PDB entry 7BOK | electron microscopy, 3.70 A resolution | chains B and E of the 6 polymer chains in the assembly

== Chain B (and E) ==
Molecule: Dyp-type peroxidase
Source organism: Mycolicibacterium smegmatis MC2 155
Notes: EC 1.11.1.7; chain E of this document is another copy of the same molecule, construct and numbering; everything in this record applies to it too
UniProt: I7GEX3 (I7GEX3_MYCS2); residue numbers follow UniProt; this construct covers 1-343
Amino-acid sequence (343 residues; numbered 1 to 343; the number before each row is that of its first residue):
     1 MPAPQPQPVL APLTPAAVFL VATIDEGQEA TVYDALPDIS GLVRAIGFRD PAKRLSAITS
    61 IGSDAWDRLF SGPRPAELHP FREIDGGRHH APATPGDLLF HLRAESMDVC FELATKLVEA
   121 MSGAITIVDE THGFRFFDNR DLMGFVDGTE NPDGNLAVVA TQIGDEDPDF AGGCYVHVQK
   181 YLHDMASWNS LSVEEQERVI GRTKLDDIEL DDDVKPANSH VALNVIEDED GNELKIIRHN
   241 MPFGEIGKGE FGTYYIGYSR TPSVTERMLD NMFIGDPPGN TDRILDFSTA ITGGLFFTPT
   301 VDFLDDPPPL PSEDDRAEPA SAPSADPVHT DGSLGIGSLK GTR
Unresolved in the structure: 1-2, 312-343
Metal / ion sites: heme Fe near His220 (its only coordinating residue here)
Ligand contacts: heme (HEM): Asp141, Met143, Phe145, Val146, Asp147, Gly148, Thr149, Glu150, Gln179, Tyr181, Ile200, Arg202, Asp207, His220, Val221, Asn224, Val225, Ile236, Arg238, Asn240, Thr253, Tyr255, Thr265, Met268, Leu269, Met272, Ile284, Ser288
From the paper describing this entry:
  - binding site for heme: Asp147, Arg238, Asn240

== Chain B / chain E interface ==
Contacting residue pairs - 10 pairs, chain B then chain E:
  Arg140(B) with Leu205(E)
  Gly144(B) with Leu205(E)
  Ser192(B) with Glu194(E)
  Val193(B) with Glu194(E), hydrogen bond (backbone-side chain)
  Glu194(B) with Ser192(E); Val193(E), hydrogen bond (side chain-backbone); Glu194(E)
  Lys204(B) with Leu205(E)
  Leu205(B) with Arg140(E); Gly144(E)
Other interface residues (no listed pair), chain E (7 interface residues in all): Lys204

== Overview ==
Chain B and chain E each contribute 7 residues to their interface; the contacts include 2 hydrogen bonds. The
hydrogen-bonded pair is Val193(B)-Glu194(E). Ligands of chain B: heme. From the paper: a binding site for heme
at Asp147(B), Arg238(B) and Asn240(B).
Both chains are Dyp-type peroxidase (Mycolicibacterium smegmatis MC2 155). Entry 7BOK (Cryo-EM structure of
the encapsulated DyP-type peroxidase from Mycobacterium smegmatis) was determined by electron microscopy (same
publication as 7BOJ).
